Entry 7P8X (X-ray diffraction, 1.40 A resolution); this record covers chains A and M.

# Chain A
Molecule: Leucotoxin LukEv
Source organism: Staphylococcus aureus
Reference sequence: Q2FXB0 (LUKEV_STAA8); residues 12-311 here correspond to UniProt positions 7-306 (UniProt number = residue number - 5)
Amino-acid sequence (308 residues; each row starts with the number of its first residue):
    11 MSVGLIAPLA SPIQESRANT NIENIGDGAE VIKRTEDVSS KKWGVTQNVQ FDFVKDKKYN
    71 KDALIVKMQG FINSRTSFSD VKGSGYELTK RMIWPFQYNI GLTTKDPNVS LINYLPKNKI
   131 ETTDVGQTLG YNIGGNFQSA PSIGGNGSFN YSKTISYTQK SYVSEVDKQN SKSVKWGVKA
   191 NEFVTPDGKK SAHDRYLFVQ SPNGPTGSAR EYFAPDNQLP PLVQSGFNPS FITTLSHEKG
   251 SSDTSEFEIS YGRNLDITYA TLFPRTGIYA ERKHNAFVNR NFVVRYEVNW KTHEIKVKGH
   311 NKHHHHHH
Unresolved in the structure: 11-27, 310-318
Construct notes: initiating methionine (11); expression tag (312-318)

# Chain M
Molecule: C-C chemokine receptor type 2
Reference sequence: P41597 (CCR2_HUMAN); residue numbers follow UniProt; this construct covers 25-29
Amino-acid sequence (6 residues; each row starts with the number of its first residue):
    24 XDYDYG
Modified residues: ACE (acetyl group) at position 24; Tyr26 (O-sulfo-L-tyrosine; TYS); Tyr28 (O-sulfo-L-tyrosine; TYS)
Construct notes: acetylation (24)
Swiss-Prot annotation at these positions:
  - modified residue: Tyr26 (Sulfotyrosine)
From the paper describing this entry:
  - post-translational modification sites: Tyr26, Tyr28
  - conformationally variable residues (side-chain flip): Tyr26

# How chain A and chain M interact
Pairs across the interface - 16 pairs, chain A then chain M:
  Lys52(A) - Tyr26(M)
  Trp53(A) - Tyr26(M)
  Arg85(A) - ACE_24(M)
  Arg85(A) - Tyr26(M)
  Ser89(A) - Tyr28(M)
  Lys92(A) - Asp27(M)  hydrogen bond (side chain-backbone)
  Lys92(A) - Tyr28(M)
  Arg101(A) - Tyr28(M)
  Ile103(A) - Tyr26(M)
  Ile103(A) - Tyr28(M)
  Arg263(A) - Tyr26(M)
  Leu265(A) - Tyr26(M)
  Ile267(A) - Tyr28(M)
  Tyr269(A) - Tyr28(M)
  Phe287(A) - Tyr26(M)
  Arg290(A) - Tyr26(M)
Also at the interface, not in a pair above, chain A (15 interface residues in all): Asp90, Lys283
Also at the interface, not in a pair above, chain M (5 interface residues in all): Gly29
Interface features reported in the paper:
  - residue pairs: Tyr26(M)-Arg263(A), Tyr28(M)-Tyr269(A), Tyr28(M)-Arg101(A)

# Overview
15 residues of chain A face 5 of chain M across their interface; the contacts include 1 hydrogen bond. The
hydrogen-bonded pair is Lys92(A)-Asp27(M). The paper describes contacts between Tyr26(M) and Arg263(A),
Tyr28(M) and Tyr269(A) and Tyr28(M) and Arg101(A). The paper reports modification sites Tyr26(M) and Tyr28(M);
conformational variability at Tyr26(M).
Chain A is Leucotoxin LukEv (Staphylococcus aureus) and chain M is C-C chemokine receptor type 2; the
structure, Crystal Structure of leukotoxin LukE from Staphylococcus aureus in complex with a doubly sulfated
CCR2 N-terminal ..., was determined by X-ray diffraction (same publication as 7P8S, 7P8T, 7P8U and 7P93).
